PDB entry 8ANE | electron microscopy, 3.20 A resolution | chains D and R of the 8 polymer chains in the assembly

== Chain D ==
Protein: Cas7
From: Thioalkalivibrio sulfidiphilus HL-EbGr7
Reference sequence: B8GLG3 (B8GLG3_THISH); residue numbers follow UniProt; this construct covers 1-316
Amino-acid sequence (316 residues; row label = number of the first residue in the row):
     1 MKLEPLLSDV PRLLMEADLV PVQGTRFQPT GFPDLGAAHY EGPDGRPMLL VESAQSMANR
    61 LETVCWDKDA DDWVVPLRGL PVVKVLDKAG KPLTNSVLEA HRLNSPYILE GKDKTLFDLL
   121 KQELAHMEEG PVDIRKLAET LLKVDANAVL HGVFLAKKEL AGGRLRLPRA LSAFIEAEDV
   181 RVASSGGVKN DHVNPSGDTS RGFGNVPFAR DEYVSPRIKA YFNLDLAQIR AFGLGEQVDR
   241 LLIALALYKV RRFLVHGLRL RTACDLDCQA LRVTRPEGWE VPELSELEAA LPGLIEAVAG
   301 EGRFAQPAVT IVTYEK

== Chain R ==
Molecule: 66-nt RNA strand
Sequence (66 nucleotides; row label = number of the first residue in the row):
     1 AUUGAAGCAA GCUGUCCCUG AUGGUCGUCA UCUACCUGCC UGGAGUCAUC CGCGGCAUUU
    61 AGCCGC

== Chain D / chain R interface ==
Residue-residue contacts (43; chain D residue first):
  Gln28(D) - A34(R)  hydrogen bond to the phosphate
  Thr30(D) - C32(R)  phosphate contact
  Thr30(D) - U33(R)  phosphate contact
  Gly31(D) - C32(R)  base contact
  Gly31(D) - U33(R)  hydrogen bond to the phosphate
  Phe32(D) - C32(R)  phosphate contact
  Pro33(D) - C32(R)  base contact
  Ser53(D) - C32(R)  phosphate contact
  Gln55(D) - A30(R)  hydrogen bond to the sugar
  Gln55(D) - C32(R)  phosphate contact
  Ser56(D) - U31(R)  sugar contact
  Asn59(D) - U31(R)  base contact
  Arg60(D) - U31(R)  base contact
  Ala100(D) - C29(R)  sugar contact
  Ala100(D) - A30(R)  phosphate contact
  Ala100(D) - U31(R)  phosphate contact
  His101(D) - C29(R)  hydrogen bond to the base
  His101(D) - A30(R)  sugar contact
  Arg102(D) - C29(R)  hydrogen bond to the phosphate
  Arg102(D) - A30(R)  salt bridge to the phosphate
  His151(D) - C29(R)  sugar contact
  Gly152(D) - C29(R)  sugar contact
  Val153(D) - U28(R)  sugar contact
  Phe154(D) - U28(R)  base contact
  Phe154(D) - C29(R)  base contact
  Arg166(D) - G27(R)  sugar contact
  Arg166(D) - U28(R)  base contact
  Leu167(D) - U28(R)  sugar contact
  Pro168(D) - U28(R)  phosphate contact
  Arg169(D) - C29(R)  salt bridge to the phosphate
  Arg169(D) - A30(R)  salt bridge to the phosphate
  Gly187(D) - G38(R)  phosphate contact
  Val188(D) - C36(R)  hydrogen bond to the sugar
  Val188(D) - U37(R)  phosphate contact
  Val188(D) - G38(R)  base contact
  Lys189(D) - C36(R)  base contact
  Lys189(D) - U37(R)  phosphate contact
  Asn190(D) - U37(R)  hydrogen bond to the phosphate
  Asn205(D) - G38(R)  base contact
  Arg261(D) - U33(R)  salt bridge to the phosphate
  Arg261(D) - A34(R)  phosphate contact
  Thr262(D) - A34(R)  hydrogen bond to the phosphate
  Thr262(D) - C35(R)  hydrogen bond to the phosphate
Interface residues without a listed pair, chain D (32 interface residues in all): Glu52, Ala58, Gly186, Phe208

== In short ==
Chain D and chain R form an interface of 32 and 12 residues respectively, with 9 hydrogen bonds and 4 salt
bridges. Polar pairs include His101(D)-C29(R), Gln55(D)-A30(R) and Val188(D)-C36(R).
Chain D is Cas7 (Thioalkalivibrio sulfidiphilus HL-EbGr7) and chain R is a 66-nt RNA strand; the structure,
Structure of the type I-G CRISPR effector, was determined by electron microscopy together with 8B2X from the
same study.
